8HJU - chains 7 and 9 of the 36 polymer chains in the assembly; structure by electron microscopy, 2.80 A resolution.

Chain 7 (and 9):
Protein: Alpha subunit of light-harvesting 1
Source organism: Roseiflexus castenholzii DSM 13941
Notes: chain 9 of this document is another copy of the same molecule, construct and numbering; everything in this record applies to it too
UniProtKB: Q83XD1 (Q83XD1_9CHLR); residue numbers follow UniProt; this construct covers 1-42
Chain sequence (42 residues; row label = number of the first residue in the row):
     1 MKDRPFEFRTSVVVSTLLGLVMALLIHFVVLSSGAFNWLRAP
Disordered / not traced: 1-3, 42
Small-molecule neighbours:
  - bacteriochlorophyll a (BCL), molecule 1: F6, S11, V14, S15, L18, I26, V30
  - bacteriochlorophyll a (BCL), molecule 2: F6, F8, S11, V12, S15
  - bacteriochlorophyll a (BCL), molecule 3: V12, V13, T16, G19, L20, A23, H27, V30, W38, L39
  - bacteriochlorophyll a (BCL), molecule 4: G19, M22, A23, I26, H27, V30, F36
  - beta,psi-caroten-4-one (KGD), molecule 1: V12, S15, T16, L18, G19, M22, V29
  - beta,psi-caroten-4-one (KGD), molecule 2: L20, A23, L24, H27, F28, W38

Chain 7 / chain 9 interface:
Contacting residue pairs (13):
  R9(7) - P5(9)
  R9(7) - F6(9)
  V12(7) - F6(9)  hydrophobic
  L20(7) - L18(9)  hydrophobic
  L24(7) - M22(9)  hydrophobic
  L24(7) - L25(9)  hydrophobic
  F28(7) - V29(9)  hydrophobic
  L31(7) - V29(9)  hydrophobic
  L39(7) - S33(9)
  L39(7) - A35(9)
  L39(7) - F36(9)  hydrophobic
  R40(7) - G34(9)
  R40(7) - A35(9)
Also at the interface, not in a pair above, chain 7 (10 interface residues in all): F8, V13
Also at the interface, not in a pair above, chain 9 (11 interface residues in all): V30

Summary:
The interface between chain 7 and chain 9 involves 10 residues on one side and 11 on the other. Chain 7 binds
beta,psi-caroten-4-one and 4 copies of bacteriochlorophyll a.
Chain 7 and chain 9 are both Alpha subunit of light-harvesting 1 (Roseiflexus castenholzii DSM 13941); the
structure, Cryo-EM structure of native RC-LH complex from Roseiflexus castenholzii at 10,000 lux, was
determined by electron microscopy together with 8HJV, 8J5O and 8J5P from the same study.
